PDB entry 5UWT | X-ray diffraction, 2.34 A resolution | chains B and C of the 4 polymer chains in the assembly

== Chain B ==
Protein: Ran-specific GTPase-activating protein 1
From: Saccharomyces cerevisiae
Reference sequence: P41920 (YRB1_YEAST); numbering as in UniProt (aligned over 62-201)
Chain sequence (143 residues; each row starts with the number of its first residue):
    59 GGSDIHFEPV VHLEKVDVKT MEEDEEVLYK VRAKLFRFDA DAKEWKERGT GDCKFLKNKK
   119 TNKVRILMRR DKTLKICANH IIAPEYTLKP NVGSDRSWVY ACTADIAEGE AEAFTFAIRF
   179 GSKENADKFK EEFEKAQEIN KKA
Disordered / not traced: 59-64, 69-77, 201
Differences from the reference sequence: expression tag (59-61)

== Chain C ==
Protein: Exportin-1
From: Saccharomyces cerevisiae
Reference sequence: P30822 (XPO1_YEAST); numbering as in UniProt; present here: 1-376, 414-1058
Chain sequence (1024 residues; each row starts with the number of its first residue; note: 37 numbers in that range are skipped by the numbering (no residue carries them; nothing is unmodelled there); numbers below 1 keep their minus sign (Gly-2 is residue -2)):
    -2 GGSMEGILDF SNDLDIALLD QVVSTFYQGS GVQQKQAQEI LTKFQDNPDA WQKADQILQF
    58 STNPQSKFIA LSILDKLITR KWKLLPNDHR IGIRNFVVGM IISMCQDDEV FKTQKNLINK
   118 SDLTLVQILK QEWPQNWPEF IPELIGSSSS SVNVCENNMI VLKLLSEEVF DFSAEQMTQA
   178 KALHLKNSMS KEFEQIFKLC FQVLEQGSSS SLIVATLESL LRYLHWIPYR YIYETNILEL
   238 LSTKFMTSPD TRAITLKCLT EVSNLKIPQD NDLIKRQTVL FFQNTLQQIA TSVMPVTADL
   298 KATYANANGN DQSFLQDLAM FLTTYLARNR ALLESDESLR ELLLNAHQYL IQLSKIEERE
   358 LFKTTLDYWH NLVADLFYE
   414 PLKKHIYEEI CSQLRLVIIE NMVRPEEDLV VENDEGEIVR EFVKESDTIQ LYKSEREVLV
   474 YLTHLNVIDT EEIMISKLAR QIDGSEWSWH NINTLSWAIG SISGTMSEDT EKRFVVTVIK
   534 DLLGLCEQKR GKDNKAVVAS DIMYVVGQYP RFLKAHWNFL RTVILALFEF MHETHEGVQD
   594 MACDTFIKIV QKCKYHFVIQ QPRESEPFIQ TIIRDIQKTT ADLQPQQVHT FYKACGIIIS
   654 EERSVAERNR LLSDLMQLPN MAWDTIVEQS TANPTLLLDS ETVKIIANII KTNVAVCTSM
   714 GADFYPQLGH IYYNMLQLYR AVSSMISAQV AAEGLIATKT PKVRGLRTIK KEILKLVETY
   774 ISKARNLDDV VKVLVEPLLN AVLEDYMNNV PDARDAEVLN CMTTVVEKVG HMIPQGVILI
   834 LQSVFECTLD MINKDFTEYP EHRVEFYKLL KVINEKSFAA FLELPPAAFK LFVDAICWAF
   894 KHNNRDVEVN GLQIALDLVK NIERMGNVPF ANEFHKNYFF IFVSETFFVL TDSDHKSGFS
   954 KQALLLMKLI SLVYDNKISV PLYQEAEVPQ GTSNQVYLSQ YLANMLSNAF PHLTSEQIAS
  1014 FLSALTKQCK DLVVFKGTLR DFLVQIKEVG GDPTDYLFAE DKENA
Disordered / not traced: -2 to -1, 441-456, 1054-1058
Differences from the reference sequence: expression tag (-2 to 0); conflict Asp441 (Val in P30822), Gly537 (Asp in P30822), Cys539 (Thr in P30822), Glu540 (Val in P30822), Gln541 (Lys in P30822), Ala579 (Lys in P30822), Cys1022 (Tyr in P30822)
What the authors report for this chain:
  - conformationally variable residues (side-chain flip): Glu582

== Chain B / chain C interface ==
Pairs across the interface (6):
  Val150(B) with Ile749(C), hydrophobic; Thr753(C); Pro754(C)
  Gly151(B) with Lys752(C); Arg757(C), hydrogen bond (backbone-side chain)
  Asp153(B) with Pro754(C)
Interface residues without a listed pair, chain B (4 interface residues in all): Ser152

== In short ==
4 residues of chain B and 5 residues of chain C are in contact, with 1 hydrogen bond. Its one hydrogen-bonded
contact is Gly151(B)-Arg757(C). From the paper: conformational variability at Glu582(C).
Chain B is Ran-specific GTPase-activating protein 1 and chain C is Exportin-1, both from Saccharomyces
cerevisiae; the structure, Crystal Structure of Hxk2 Peptide in complex with CRM1 K579A mutant-Ran-RanBP1, was
determined by X-ray diffraction together with 5UWH, 5UWI, 5UWJ, 5UWO, 5UWP, 5UWQ and 4 further entries from
the same study.
